Entry 1LT6 (X-ray diffraction, 2.20 A resolution); this record covers chains E and F of the 5 polymer chains in the assembly.

== Chain E (and F) ==
Protein: Heat-labile enterotoxin
From: Escherichia coli
Notes: fragment: b-pentamer; chain F of this document is another copy of the same molecule, construct and numbering; everything in this record applies to it too
UniProtKB: P32890 (ELBP_ECOLI); residues 1-103 here correspond to UniProt positions 22-124 (UniProt number = residue number + 21)
Sequence (103 residues; numbered 1 to 103; the number before each row is that of its first residue):
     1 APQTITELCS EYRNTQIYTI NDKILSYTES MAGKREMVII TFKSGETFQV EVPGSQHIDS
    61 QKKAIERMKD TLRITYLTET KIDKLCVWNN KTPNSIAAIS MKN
Disulfide bonds: Cys-9/Cys-86
Small-molecule neighbours: 3-nitrophenyl alpha-D-galactopyranoside (GAA): Tyr-12, Glu-51, Gln-56, His-57, Gln-61, Trp-88, Asn-90, Lys-91

== Chain E / chain F interface ==
Residue-residue contacts (60):
  Ala-1(E) with Met-37(F), hydrophobic; Thr-92(F), hydrogen bond (backbone-backbone); Pro-93(F)
  Pro-2(E) with Arg-35(F); Ile-39(F); Pro-93(F)
  Gln-3(E) with Ile-39(F); Thr-92(F); Pro-93(F)
  Ile-5(E) with Thr-28(F)
  Leu-8(E) with Arg-35(F)
  Glu-11(E) with Arg-35(F), salt bridge
  Tyr-12(E) with Ala-32(F); Gly-33(F), hydrogen bond (side chain-backbone); Arg-35(F)
  Ile-58(E) with Gly-33(F); Lys-34(F); Glu-36(F)
  Ser-60(E) with Lys-34(F), hydrogen bond; Glu-36(F), hydrogen bond
  Gln-61(E) with Met-31(F), hydrogen bond (side chain-backbone); Ala-32(F); Gly-33(F); Glu-36(F)
  Ala-64(E) with Met-31(F), hydrophobic; Glu-36(F)
  Ile-65(E) with Met-31(F), hydrophobic
  Arg-67(E) with Glu-29(F); Glu-66(F), salt bridge; Lys-69(F); Asp-70(F), salt bridge; Arg-73(F)
  Met-68(E) with Glu-29(F); Met-31(F), hydrophobic
  Asp-70(E) with Arg-73(F)
  Thr-71(E) with Glu-29(F); Arg-73(F)
  Ile-74(E) with Leu-77(F), hydrophobic
  Thr-80(E) with Leu-77(F)
  Ile-96(E) with Met-31(F)
  Ala-97(E) with Ser-30(F); Met-31(F), hydrogen bond (backbone-backbone); Ala-32(F)
  Ala-98(E) with Glu-29(F); Ser-30(F)
  Ile-99(E) with Thr-28(F); Glu-29(F), hydrogen bond (backbone-backbone)
  Ser-100(E) with Tyr-27(F); Thr-28(F)
  Met-101(E) with Leu-25(F); Ser-26(F); Tyr-27(F), hydrogen bond (backbone-backbone); Tyr-76(F)
  Lys-102(E) with Leu-25(F); Tyr-76(F), hydrogen bond (backbone-side chain)
  Asn-103(E) with Lys-23(F); Ile-24(F); Leu-25(F), hydrogen bond (backbone-backbone); Tyr-76(F); Glu-79(F)
Interface residues without a listed pair, chain E (30 interface residues in all): Thr-4, His-57, Thr-78, Trp-88
Interface residues without a listed pair, chain F (27 interface residues in all): Thr-47, Gln-49

== In short ==
Chain E and chain F form an interface of 30 and 27 residues respectively; the contacts include 10 hydrogen
bonds and 3 salt bridges. Among the polar pairs are Glu-11(E)/Arg-35(F), Arg-67(E)/Glu-66(F) and
Arg-67(E)/Asp-70(F). Chain E binds 3-nitrophenyl alpha-D-galactopyranoside.
Both chains are Heat-labile enterotoxin (Escherichia coli). Entry 1LT6 (Heat-labile enterotoxin B-pentamer
complexed with metanitrophenylgalactoside) was determined by X-ray diffraction (same publication as 1LT5).
